7KXR - chains L and B of the 8 polymer chains in the assembly; structure by electron microscopy, 3.30 A resolution.

== Chain L ==
Name: Lethal factor
Source organism: Bacillus anthracis
Notes: EC 3.4.24.83
UniProtKB: P15917 (LEF_BACAN); residues 1-263 here correspond to UniProt positions 34-296 (UniProt number = residue number + 33)
Chain sequence (263 residues; each row starts with the number of its first residue):
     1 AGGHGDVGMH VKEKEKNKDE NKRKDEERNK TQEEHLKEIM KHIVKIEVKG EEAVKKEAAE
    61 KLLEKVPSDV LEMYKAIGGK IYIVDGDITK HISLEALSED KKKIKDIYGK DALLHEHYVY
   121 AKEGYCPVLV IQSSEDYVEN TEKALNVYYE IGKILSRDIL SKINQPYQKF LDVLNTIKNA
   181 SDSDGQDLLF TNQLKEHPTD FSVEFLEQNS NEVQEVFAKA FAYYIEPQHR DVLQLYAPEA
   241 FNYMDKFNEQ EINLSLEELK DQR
Unresolved in the structure: 1-30, 251-263
Construct notes: engineered mutation C126 (Glu159 in P15917)
UniProt features mapped onto this chain:
  - region: R263 (IIA)

== Chain B ==
Name: Protective antigen
Source organism: Bacillus anthracis
UniProtKB: P13423 (PAG_BACAN); residues 174-735 here correspond to UniProt positions 203-764 (UniProt number = residue number + 29)
Chain sequence (562 residues; row label = number of the first residue in the row):
   174 TVPDRDNDGI PDSLEVEGYT VDVKNKRTFL SPWISNIHEK KGLTKYKSSP EKWSTASDPY
   234 SDFEKVTGRI DKNVSPEARH PLVAAYPIVH VDMENIILSK NEDQSTQNTD SQTRTISKNT
   294 STSRTHTSEV HGNAEVHASF FDIGGSVSAG FSNSNSSTVA IDHSLSLAGE RTWAETMGLN
   354 TADTARLNAN IRYVNTGTAP IYNVLPTTSL VLGKNQTLAT IKAKENQLSQ ILAPNNYYPS
   414 KNLAPIALNA QDDFSSTPIT MNYNQFLELE KTKQLRLDTD QVYGNIATYN FENGRVRVDT
   474 GSNWSEVLPQ IQETTARIIF NGKDLNLVER RIAAVNPSDP LETTKPDMTL KEALKIAFGF
   534 NEPNGNLQYQ GKDITEFDFN FDQQTSQNIK NQLAELNATN IYTVLDKIKL NAKMNILIRD
   594 KRFHYDRNNI AVGADESVVK EAHREVINSS TEGLLLNIDK DIRKILSGYI VEIEDTEGLK
   654 EVINDRYDML NISSLRQDGK TFIDFKKYND KLPLYISNPN YKVNVYAVTK ENTIINPSEN
   714 GDTSTNGIKK ILIFSKKGYE IG
Bound ions: Ca2+ site 1: D179, D181, I183; Ca2+ site 2: D179, D181, S222, K225, D235
UniProt features mapped onto this chain:
  - region: F202 to I210 (Alpha-clamp)
  - binding site (Ca(2+)): D177, D179, D181, I183, E188, S222, K225, D235
  - site: R178 (Alpha-clamp), L187 (Alpha-clamp), F236 (Alpha-clamp), F314, D315 (Cleavage), F427 (Phi-clamp), F464 (Alpha-clamp), D683 (Essential for binding to cell receptor)

== Chain L / chain B interface ==
Residue-residue contacts (31; chain L residue first):
  E51(L) - E302(B)
  E51(L) - S325(B)
  A53(L) - E302(B)
  E60(L) - S294(B)
  Y74(L) - S284(B)
  Y74(L) - T286(B)
  Y74(L) - E343(B)  hydrogen bond
  H91(L) - F427(B)
  E95(L) - E398(B)
  E95(L) - F427(B)
  A96(L) - E398(B)
  K102(L) - V471(B)
  K102(L) - D472(B)
  K102(L) - T473(B)
  I104(L) - T461(B)
  Y108(L) - F464(B)  hydrogen bond (side chain-backbone)
  K110(L) - F236(B)
  K110(L) - F464(B)
  L113(L) - F202(B)  hydrophobic
  L114(L) - V175(B)  hydrophobic
  H115(L) - F202(B)
  E116(L) - P184(B)
  E116(L) - L187(B)
  E116(L) - L203(B)
  E123(L) - N209(B)
  E135(L) - K197(B)  salt bridge
  E135(L) - F202(B)
  D136(L) - K197(B)
  E139(L) - N198(B)
  E139(L) - R200(B)  salt bridge
  N140(L) - N198(B)  hydrogen bond
Interface residues without a listed pair, chain L (25 interface residues in all): E64, K103, K105, D106, Y120
Interface residues without a listed pair, chain B (30 interface residues in all): G182, I207, R242, S290, D426, Y462, E465
From the paper, about this interface:
  - interface residues, chain B: F236(B), F464(B)

== In short ==
The interface between chain L and chain B involves 25 residues on one side and 30 on the other, with 3
hydrogen bonds and 2 salt bridges. Polar contacts include E135(L)-K197(B), E139(L)-R200(B) and Y74(L)-E343(B).
From UniProt: 8 Ca2+-binding residues on chain B. From the paper: interface residues F236(B) and F464(B).
Chain L is Lethal factor and chain B is Protective antigen, both from Bacillus anthracis; the structure,
Protective antigen pore translocating lethal factor N-terminal domain, was determined by electron microscopy.
